Entry 5CVL (X-ray diffraction, 3.00 A resolution); this record covers chain A.

== Chain A ==
Name: WD repeat-containing protein 48
Organism: Homo sapiens
UniProtKB: Q8TAF3 (WDR48_HUMAN); residues 2-580 here = UniProt positions 2-580
Chain sequence (598 residues; row label = number of the first residue in the row; numbers below 1 keep their minus sign (Met-14 is residue -14)):
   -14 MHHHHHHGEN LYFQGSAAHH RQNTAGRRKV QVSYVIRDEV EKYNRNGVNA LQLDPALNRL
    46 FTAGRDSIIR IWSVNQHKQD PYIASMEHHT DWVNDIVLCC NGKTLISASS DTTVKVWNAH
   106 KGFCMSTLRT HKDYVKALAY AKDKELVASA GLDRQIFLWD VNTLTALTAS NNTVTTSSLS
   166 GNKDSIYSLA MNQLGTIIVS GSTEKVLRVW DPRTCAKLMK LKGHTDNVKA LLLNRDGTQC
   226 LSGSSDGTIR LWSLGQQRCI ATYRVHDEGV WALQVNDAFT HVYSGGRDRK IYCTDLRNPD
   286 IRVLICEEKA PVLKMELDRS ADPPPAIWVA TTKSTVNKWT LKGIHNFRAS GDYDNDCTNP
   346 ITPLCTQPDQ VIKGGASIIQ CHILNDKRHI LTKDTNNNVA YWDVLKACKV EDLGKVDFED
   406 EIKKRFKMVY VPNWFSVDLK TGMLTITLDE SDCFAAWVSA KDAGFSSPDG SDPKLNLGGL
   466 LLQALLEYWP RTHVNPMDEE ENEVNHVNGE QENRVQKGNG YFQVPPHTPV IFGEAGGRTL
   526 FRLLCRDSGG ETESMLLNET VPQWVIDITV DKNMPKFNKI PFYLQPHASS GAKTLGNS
Not modelled in the structure: -14 to 11, 337-344, 484-501, 564-583
Construct notes: initiating methionine (-14); expression tag (-13 to 1, 581-583)
Swiss-Prot annotation at these positions:
  - modified residue: Tyr28 (Phosphotyrosine), Lys214 (N6-acetyllysine), Lys578 (N6-acetyllysine)
Ion coordination: gold ion site 1 near Cys85 (its only coordinating residue here); gold ion site 2 near Cys109 (its only coordinating residue here); gold ion site 3: Cys244, Thr247; gold ion site 4 near Cys278 (its only coordinating residue here); gold ion site 5 near Cys366 (its only coordinating residue here)

== Summary ==
Cys244 and Thr247 form the gold ion site 3.
Chain A is WD repeat-containing protein 48 (Homo sapiens); the structure, WDR48 (UAF-1), residues 2-580, was
determined by X-ray diffraction.
